PDB entry 9KMG | electron microscopy, 3.10 A resolution | chains B and b of the 14 polymer chains in the assembly

== Chain B ==
Molecule: Major capsid protein
Organism: Escherichia phage FCWL1
UniProtKB: A0AAX4MTV7 (A0AAX4MTV7_9CAUD); numbering as in UniProt (aligned over 1-319)
Sequence (319 residues; each row starts with the number of its first residue):
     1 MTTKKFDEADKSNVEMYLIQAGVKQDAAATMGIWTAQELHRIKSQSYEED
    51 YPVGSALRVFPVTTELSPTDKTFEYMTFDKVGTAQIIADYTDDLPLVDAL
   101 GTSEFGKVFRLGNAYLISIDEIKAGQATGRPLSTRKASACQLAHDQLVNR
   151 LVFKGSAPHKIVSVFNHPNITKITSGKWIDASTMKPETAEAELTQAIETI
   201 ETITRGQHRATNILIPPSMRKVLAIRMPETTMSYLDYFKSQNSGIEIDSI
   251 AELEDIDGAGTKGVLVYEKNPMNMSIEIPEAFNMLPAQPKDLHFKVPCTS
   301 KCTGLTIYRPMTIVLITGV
Not modelled in the structure: 1-27

== Chain b ==
Molecule: Decoration protein
Organism: Escherichia phage FCWL1
UniProtKB: A0AAX4MUC4 (A0AAX4MUC4_9CAUD); residues 1-158 here = UniProt positions 1-158
Sequence (158 residues; each row starts with the number of its first residue):
     1 MAQINASYQRDMAIALPGMVADTSKYNIDGACVVNEGDVLVGAAVQVVQA
    51 QAVDGHKLVKALTTGTTPYGVAIRSHWQTVNAQNQMIYEDGGAINVMTSG
   101 RVWMLSKSTEAPTFGSAVKLDVDGQEKSDGTIETTWTYAGGWTKYKDIQL
   151 VEVQLHQL
Not modelled in the structure: 1-2

== How chain B and chain b interact ==
Pairs across the interface (29; chain B residue first):
  Lys80(B) with Met12(b)
  Val81(B) with Met12(b); Ala13(b); Leu16(b), hydrophobic
  Gly82(B) with Met12(b); Ala13(b), hydrogen bond (backbone-backbone)
  Thr83(B) with Ile14(b)
  Asp92(B) with Thr23(b), hydrogen bond (backbone-side chain); Ser24(b), hydrogen bond (backbone-backbone)
  Asp93(B) with Asp22(b); Thr23(b); Ser24(b); Arg101(b), salt bridge
  Leu94(B) with Asp22(b); Thr23(b), hydrogen bond (backbone-side chain)
  Pro95(B) with Ala21(b)
  Leu96(B) with Val20(b); Ala21(b); Thr23(b)
  Asp98(B) with Arg74(b), salt bridge; His76(b), salt bridge
  Ala99(B) with Arg74(b), hydrogen bond (backbone-side chain); His76(b)
  Leu100(B) with Leu16(b), hydrophobic; Tyr145(b)
  Glu201(B) with Tyr8(b)
  Arg205(B) with Tyr8(b); Arg10(b)
  Gly206(B) with Tyr8(b)
Other interface residues (no listed pair), chain b (16 interface residues in all): Met19

== Summary ==
15 residues of chain B and 16 residues of chain b are in contact; the contacts include 5 hydrogen bonds and 3
salt bridges. Polar contacts include Asp93(B)-Arg101(b), Asp98(B)-Arg74(b) and Asp98(B)-His76(b).
Here chain B is Major capsid protein and chain b is Decoration protein, both from Escherichia phage FCWL1.
Entry 9KMG (Cryo-EM Structure of Bacteriophage FCWL1 Capsid) was determined by electron microscopy, deposited
together with 9JLF and 9KMH.
